PDB entry 3M2U | X-ray diffraction, 1.40 A resolution | chains E and F of the 6 polymer chains in the assembly

[Chain E]
Name: Methyl-coenzyme M reductase I subunit beta
Organism: Methanothermobacter marburgensis
Notes: EC 2.8.4.1
Reference sequence: P11560 (MCRB_METTM); numbering as in UniProt (aligned over 2-443)
Sequence (442 residues; row label = number of the first residue in the row):
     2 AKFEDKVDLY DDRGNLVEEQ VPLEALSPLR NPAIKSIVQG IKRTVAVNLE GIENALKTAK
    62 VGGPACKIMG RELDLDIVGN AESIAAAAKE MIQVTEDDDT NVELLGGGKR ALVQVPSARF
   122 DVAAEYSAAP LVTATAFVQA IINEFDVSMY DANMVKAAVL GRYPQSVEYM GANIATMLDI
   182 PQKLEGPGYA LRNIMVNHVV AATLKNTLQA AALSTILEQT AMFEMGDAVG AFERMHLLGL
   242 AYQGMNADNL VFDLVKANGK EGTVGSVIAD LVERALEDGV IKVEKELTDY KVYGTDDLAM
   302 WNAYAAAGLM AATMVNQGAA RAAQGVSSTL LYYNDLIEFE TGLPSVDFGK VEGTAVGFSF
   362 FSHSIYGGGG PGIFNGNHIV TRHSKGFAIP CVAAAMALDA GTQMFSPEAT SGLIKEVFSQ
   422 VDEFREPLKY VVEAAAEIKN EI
Ion coordination: Mg2+ near Asp271 (its only coordinating residue here)
Residues lining bound ligands:
  - 1-thioethanesulfonic acid (COM): Phe361, Ser365, Tyr367
  - factor 430 (F43): Ser365, Ile366, Tyr367
  - Coenzyme B / TXZ: Phe361, Phe362, Tyr367, Gly368, Gly369, His379, Ile380, Val381
UniProt features mapped onto this chain:
  - binding site (coenzyme M): Tyr367
  - binding site (coenzyme B): Gly369

[Chain F]
Name: Methyl-coenzyme M reductase I subunit gamma
Organism: Methanothermobacter marburgensis
Notes: EC 2.8.4.1
Reference sequence: P11562 (MCRG_METTM); residue numbers follow UniProt; this construct covers 2-249
Sequence (248 residues; each row starts with the number of its first residue):
     2 AQYYPGTTKV AQNRRNFCNP EYELEKLREI SDEDVVKILG HRAPGEEYPS VHPPLEEMDE
    62 PEDAIREMVE PIDGAKAGDR VRYIQFTDSM YFAPAQPYVR SRAYLCRYRG ADAGTLSGRQ
   122 IIETRERDLE KISKELLETE FFDPARSGVR GKSVHGHSLR LDEDGMMFDM LRRQIYNKDT
   182 GRVEMVKNQI GDELDEPVDL GEPLDEETLM EKTTIYRVDG EAYRDDVEAV EIMQRIHVLR
   242 SQGGFNLE
Disordered / not traced: 248-249
Ion coordination: Mg2+ near Glu30 (its only coordinating residue here)
Residues lining bound ligands: factor 430 (F43): Leu117, Ser118, Gly119, Arg120, Lys153, Ser154, Val155, His156, Gly157, His158
UniProt features mapped onto this chain:
  - binding site (coenzyme M): Arg120

[Interface between chain E and chain F]
Residue-residue contacts - 117 pairs, chain E then chain F:
  Asp13(E) - Ala65(F)
  Arg14(E) - Glu63(F)  salt bridge
  Arg14(E) - Ala65(F)
  Arg14(E) - Glu68(F)  salt bridge
  Lys206(E) - Asp64(F)
  Lys206(E) - Arg67(F)  hydrogen bond (backbone-side chain)
  Asn207(E) - Asp64(F)
  Thr208(E) - Asp64(F)  hydrogen bond
  Thr208(E) - Ile66(F)
  Thr208(E) - Arg67(F)
  Leu209(E) - Ile66(F)  hydrophobic
  Phe233(E) - Gly244(F)
  Phe233(E) - Gly245(F)
  Phe233(E) - Phe246(F)
  Phe233(E) - Asn247(F)
  Phe253(E) - Ala65(F)  hydrophobic
  Phe253(E) - Met69(F)  hydrophobic
  Val256(E) - Met69(F)  hydrophobic
  Val256(E) - Val70(F)  hydrophobic
  Lys257(E) - Met69(F)
  Asn259(E) - Arg110(F)
  Gly260(E) - Met69(F)
  Gly260(E) - Val70(F)
  Gly260(E) - Glu71(F)  hydrogen bond (backbone-backbone)
  Gly260(E) - Arg110(F)  hydrogen bond (backbone-side chain)
  Lys261(E) - Met69(F)
  Lys261(E) - Glu71(F)
  Lys261(E) - Arg110(F)  hydrogen bond (backbone-side chain)
  Glu262(E) - Arg110(F)  hydrogen bond (backbone-side chain)
  Gly263(E) - Arg110(F)  hydrogen bond (backbone-side chain)
  Thr264(E) - Leu106(F)
  Thr264(E) - Cys107(F)  hydrogen bond (side chain-backbone)
  Thr264(E) - Tyr109(F)
  Val265(E) - Leu106(F)  hydrogen bond (backbone-backbone)
  Gly266(E) - Leu106(F)  hydrogen bond (backbone-backbone)
  Glu285(E) - Arg236(F)  salt bridge
  Lys286(E) - Glu232(F)  salt bridge
  Leu288(E) - Glu229(F)
  Leu288(E) - Glu232(F)
  Leu288(E) - Ile233(F)  hydrophobic
  Thr289(E) - Thr8(F)
  Thr289(E) - Glu229(F)  hydrogen bond
  Tyr291(E) - Gln3(F)
  Tyr291(E) - Tyr5(F)
  Tyr291(E) - Pro6(F)
  Tyr291(E) - Ile233(F)  hydrophobic
  Lys292(E) - Gln3(F)  hydrogen bond (backbone-side chain)
  Val293(E) - Ile233(F)  hydrophobic
  Val293(E) - Arg236(F)
  Tyr294(E) - Gln3(F)
  Tyr294(E) - Arg236(F)  hydrogen bond (backbone-side chain)
  Met315(E) - Ile66(F)  hydrophobic
  Met315(E) - Val70(F)
  Val316(E) - Val70(F)
  Asn317(E) - Arg110(F)
  Asn317(E) - Gly111(F)  hydrogen bond (side chain-backbone)
  Asn317(E) - Ala112(F)  hydrogen bond (side chain-backbone)
  Gly319(E) - Val70(F)
  Ala320(E) - Val70(F)
  Ala320(E) - Glu71(F)
  Ala320(E) - Pro72(F)
  Ala320(E) - Ile73(F)  hydrogen bond (backbone-backbone)
  Ala320(E) - Ala76(F)
  Ala320(E) - Arg110(F)
  Ala321(E) - Ala76(F)
  Ala321(E) - Gly111(F)
  Ala321(E) - Arg126(F)  hydrogen bond (backbone-side chain)
  Arg322(E) - Leu56(F)
  Arg322(E) - Glu61(F)  salt bridge
  Arg322(E) - Arg67(F)  hydrogen bond (side chain-backbone)
  Arg322(E) - Val70(F)  hydrogen bond (side chain-backbone)
  Arg322(E) - Pro72(F)
  Arg322(E) - Arg126(F)  hydrogen bond (backbone-side chain)
  Gln325(E) - Val82(F)
  Gln325(E) - Asp113(F)  hydrogen bond
  Gln325(E) - Glu124(F)  hydrogen bond
  Gly326(E) - Asp113(F)
  Ser329(E) - Leu106(F)
  Ser329(E) - Asp113(F)
  Ser329(E) - Ala114(F)  hydrogen bond (side chain-backbone)
  Tyr333(E) - Tyr99(F)
  Tyr333(E) - Ser102(F)
  Tyr333(E) - Leu106(F)  hydrophobic
  Tyr333(E) - Ala114(F)
  Tyr333(E) - Thr116(F)  hydrogen bond
  Asp336(E) - Arg103(F)  salt bridge
  Leu337(E) - Cys19(F)  hydrophobic
  Leu337(E) - Arg103(F)
  Leu337(E) - Cys107(F)  hydrophobic
  Glu339(E) - Ile237(F)
  Glu339(E) - Arg241(F)  salt bridge
  Phe340(E) - Tyr4(F)
  Phe340(E) - Tyr5(F)  hydrophobic
  Phe340(E) - Pro6(F)
  Phe340(E) - Arg103(F)
  Phe340(E) - Met234(F)  hydrophobic
  Glu341(E) - Ala2(F)
  Glu341(E) - Gln3(F)  hydrogen bond (side chain-backbone)
  Glu341(E) - Tyr4(F)  hydrogen bond (side chain-backbone)
  Gly343(E) - Arg236(F)  hydrogen bond (backbone-side chain)
  Gly343(E) - Ile237(F)
  Gly343(E) - Leu240(F)
  Leu344(E) - Ile237(F)
  Phe349(E) - Arg241(F)
  Phe349(E) - Gly244(F)
  Gly350(E) - Arg241(F)
  Glu353(E) - Arg241(F)  salt bridge
  His364(E) - Asp113(F)  salt bridge
  His364(E) - Glu124(F)  salt bridge
  Ala398(E) - Arg67(F)  hydrogen bond (backbone-side chain)
  Leu399(E) - Arg67(F)
  Ala401(E) - His53(F)
  Ala401(E) - Leu56(F)  hydrophobic
  Ala401(E) - Met59(F)
  Gly402(E) - Val52(F)
  Gly402(E) - His53(F)
  Thr403(E) - Arg126(F)
Other interface residues (no listed pair), chain E (63 interface residues in all): Leu205, Asp290, Gly295, Gln318, Ala323, Ser328, Thr330, Pro345, Ser346, Asp400
Other interface residues (no listed pair), chain F (53 interface residues in all): Pro62, Arg108

[In short]
63 residues of chain E face 53 of chain F across their interface, with 28 hydrogen bonds and 10 salt bridges.
Among the polar pairs are Arg14(E)-Glu63(F), Arg14(E)-Glu68(F) and Glu285(E)-Arg236(F). Factor 430 is bound
between chain E and chain F.
Chain E is Methyl-coenzyme M reductase I subunit beta and chain F is Methyl-coenzyme M reductase I subunit
gamma, both from Methanothermobacter marburgensis; the structure, Structural Insight into Methyl-Coenzyme M
Reductase Chemistry using Coenzyme B Analogues, was determined by X-ray diffraction, deposited together with
3M1V, 3M2R, 3M2V, 3M30 and 3M32.
